Entry 9FG0 (electron microscopy, 3.60 A resolution); this record covers chains C and D of the 6 polymer chains in the assembly.

# Chain C
Molecule: Gamma-aminobutyric acid receptor subunit gamma-2
From: Homo sapiens
Reference sequence: P18507 (GBRG2_HUMAN); the construct has insertions or renumbered stretches relative to UniProt, so the offset changes along the chain: 25-322 = UniProt 64-361; 400-428 = UniProt 447-475
Chain sequence (334 residues; row label = number of the first residue in the row; note: 71 numbers in that range are skipped by the numbering (no residue carries them; nothing is unmodelled there)):
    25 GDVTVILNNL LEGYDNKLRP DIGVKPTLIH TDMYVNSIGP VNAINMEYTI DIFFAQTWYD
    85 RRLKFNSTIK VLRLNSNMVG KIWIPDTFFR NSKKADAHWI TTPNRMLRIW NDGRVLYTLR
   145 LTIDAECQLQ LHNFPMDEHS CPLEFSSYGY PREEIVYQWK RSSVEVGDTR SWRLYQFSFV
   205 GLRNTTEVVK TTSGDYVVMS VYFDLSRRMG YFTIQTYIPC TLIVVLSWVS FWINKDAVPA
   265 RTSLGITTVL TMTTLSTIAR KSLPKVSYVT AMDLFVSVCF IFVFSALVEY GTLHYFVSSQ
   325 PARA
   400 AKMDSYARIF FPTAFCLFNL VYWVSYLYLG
Disulfides: Cys151-Cys165
Covalent attachments: N-acetylglucosamine (NAG) linked to Asn208
Construct notes: linker (323-328); expression tag (429)
Swiss-Prot annotation at these positions:
  - glycosylation (N-linked (GlcNAc...) asparagine): Asn90, Asn208

# Chain D
Molecule: Gamma-aminobutyric acid receptor subunit alpha-1
From: Homo sapiens
Reference sequence: P14867 (GBRA1_HUMAN); residues 10-418 here correspond to UniProt positions 37-445 (UniProt number = residue number + 27)
Chain sequence (338 residues; row label = number of the first residue in the row; note: 71 numbers in that range are skipped by the numbering (no residue carries them; nothing is unmodelled there)):
    10 DNTTVFTRIL DRLLDGYDNR LRPGLGERVT EVKTDIFVTS FGPVSDHDME YTIDVFFRQS
    70 WKDERLKFKG PMTVLRLNNL MASKIWTPDT FFHNGKKSVA HNMTMPNKLL RITEDGTLLY
   130 TMRLTVRAEC PMHLEDFPMD AHACPLKFGS YAYTRAEVVY EWTREPARSV VVAEDGSRLN
   190 QYDLLGQTVD SGIVQSSTGE YVVMTTHFHL KRKIGYFVIQ TYLPCIMTVI LSQVSFWLNR
   250 ESVPARTVFG VTTVLTMTTL SISARNSLPK VAYATAMDWF IAVCYAFVFS ALIEFATVNY
   310 FTKSQPARAA
   391 KIDRLSRIAF PLLFGIFNLV YWATYLNR
Disulfides: Cys139-Cys153
Covalent attachments: N-acetylglucosamine (NAG) linked to Asn111
Construct notes: linker (313-319)
Residues lining bound ligands: gamma-amino-butanoic acid (ABU): Phe65, Arg67, Thr130
Swiss-Prot annotation at these positions:
  - binding site (4-aminobutanoate): Arg67, Thr130
  - binding site (3alpha-hydroxy-5alpha-pregnan-11,20-dione): Trp246
  - glycosylation (N-linked (GlcNAc...) asparagine): Asn11, Asn111

# Chain C / chain D interface
Contacting residue pairs (66):
  Val27(C) with Leu30(D), hydrophobic; Leu34(D), hydrophobic
  Thr28(C) with Asp27(D), hydrogen bond; Leu30(D)
  Leu31(C) with Asp27(D); Arg29(D); Leu30(D), hydrophobic
  Asn32(C) with Arg29(D), hydrogen bond
  Leu35(C) with Arg29(D)
  Ser61(C) with Glu138(D)
  Phe77(C) with Tyr160(D), hydrophobic
  Arg97(C) with Thr163(D); Glu166(D), salt bridge
  Asn99(C) with Trp95(D); Tyr162(D), hydrogen bond
  Asn101(C) with Asn28(D)
  Met102(C) with Arg29(D), hydrogen bond
  Lys105(C) with Arg29(D)
  Ile124(C) with Thr99(D); Phe100(D); Phe101(D), hydrophobic; Ser107(D); Ala109(D), hydrophobic
  Thr125(C) with Thr99(D), hydrogen bond (backbone-backbone); Met131(D); Leu133(D)
  Thr126(C) with Asp98(D)
  Asn128(C) with Phe100(D); Tyr160(D)
  Arg129(C) with Tyr160(D)
  Met130(C) with Tyr160(D), hydrophobic; Ala161(D), hydrophobic
  Arg132(C) with Ala161(D); Thr163(D); Thr207(D), hydrogen bond (side chain-backbone); Tyr210(D), hydrogen bond
  Thr142(C) with Tyr160(D)
  Leu143(C) with Tyr160(D)
  Arg144(C) with Phe101(D), hydrogen bond (side chain-backbone); His102(D), hydrogen bond (side chain-backbone); Gly104(D), hydrogen bond (side chain-backbone); Tyr160(D), hydrogen bond (backbone-side chain)
  Arg197(C) with Asp57(D), hydrogen bond (side chain-backbone); Glu59(D), salt bridge; Lys105(D)
  Tyr199(C) with His56(D), hydrogen bond (side chain-backbone); Lys279(D); Ala281(D)
  Gly234(C) with Ala281(D)
  Tyr235(C) with Arg274(D); Lys279(D); Val280(D); Ala281(D)
  Ile238(C) with Ala283(D), hydrophobic
  Leu246(C) with Tyr294(D), hydrophobic
  Ile247(C) with Tyr294(D)
  Leu250(C) with Val263(D), hydrophobic; Tyr294(D)
  Asn258(C) with Asn308(D)
  Ala264(C) with Thr256(D)
  Leu268(C) with Val260(D), hydrophobic
  Thr271(C) with Leu264(D)
  Thr275(C) with Thr267(D)
  Leu279(C) with Ile271(D), hydrophobic
  Ile282(C) with Asn275(D)
  Ser286(C) with Lys279(D)
Also at the interface, not in a pair above, chain C (48 interface residues in all): Leu98, Lys118, Asp120, Gln200, Arg232, Gln239, Val249, Val253, Trp256, Thr278
Also at the interface, not in a pair above, chain D (51 interface residues in all): Met58, Pro97, Lys106, Val108, Asp287, Phe298, Leu301, Ala305, Tyr309

# In short
48 residues of chain C face 51 of chain D across their interface; the contacts include 13 hydrogen bonds and 2
salt bridges. Polar contacts include Arg97(C)-Glu166(D), Arg197(C)-Glu59(D) and Thr28(C)-Asp27(D). Chain D
binds gamma-amino-butanoic acid. Covalently linked N-acetylglucosamine: at Asn208(C). Covalently linked
N-acetylglucosamine: at Asn111(D).
Here chain C is Gamma-aminobutyric acid receptor subunit gamma-2 and chain D is Gamma-aminobutyric acid
receptor subunit alpha-1, both from Homo sapiens. Entry 9FG0 (Cryo-EM structure of the alpha1beta3gamma2
GABA(A) receptor in complex with GABA and Nb38 in the short-lived ...) was determined by electron microscopy.
